6Y2M - chain AAA; structure by X-ray diffraction, 1.95 A resolution.

# Chain AAA
Name: Streptavidin
From: Streptomyces avidinii
Reference sequence: P22629 (SAV_STRAV); residues 15-159 here correspond to UniProt positions 39-183 (UniProt number = residue number + 24)
Sequence (159 residues; row label = number of the first residue in the row):
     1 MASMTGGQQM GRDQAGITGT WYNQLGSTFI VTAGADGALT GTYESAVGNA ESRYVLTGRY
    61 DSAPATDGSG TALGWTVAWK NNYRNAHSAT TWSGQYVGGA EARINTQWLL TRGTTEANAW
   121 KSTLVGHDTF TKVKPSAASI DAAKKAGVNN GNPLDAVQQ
Unresolved in the structure: 1-11, 135-159
Construct notes: initiating methionine (1); expression tag (2-14); engineered mutation Arg112 (Ser136 in P22629)
Metal / ion sites: biotC4-1 cofactor Fe near Lys121 (its only coordinating residue here)
Residues lining bound ligands: biotC4-1 cofactor (O6T): Asn23, Leu25, Ser27, Tyr43, Ser45, Val47, Gly48, Asn49, Ala50, Trp79, Ala86, Ser88, Thr90, Trp92, Trp108, Leu110, Arg112, Asn118, Trp120, Lys121, Leu124, Asp128
Swiss-Prot annotation at these positions:
  - motif: Arg59 to Asp61 (Cell attachment site)
  - binding site (biotin): Tyr43, Tyr54, Trp92, Trp108, Trp120
From the paper describing this entry:
  - biotC4-1 cofactor coordination: Lys121

# Overview
Bound to chain AAA: biotC4-1 cofactor. From UniProt: 5 biotin-binding residues. The paper reports biotC4-1
cofactor coordination by Lys121.
Chain AAA is Streptavidin (Streptomyces avidinii); the structure, Streptavidin mutant S112R with a biotC4-1
cofactor - an artificial iron hydroxylase, was determined by X-ray diffraction together with 6Y25, 6Y2T, 6Y33,
6Y34 and 6Y3Q from the same study.
